7P5H - chains A and B of the 12 polymer chains in the assembly; structure by electron microscopy, 2.30 A resolution.

== Chain A ==
Protein: Fe-hydrogenase, subunit alpha
Source organism: Thermotoga maritima (strain ATCC 43589 / DSM 3109 / JCM 10099 / NBRC 100826 / MSB8)
Notes: EC 1.12.1.4
UniProt: G4FFG1 (G4FFG1_THEMA); residues 1-645 here = UniProt positions 1-645
Amino-acid sequence (645 residues; each row starts with the number of its first residue):
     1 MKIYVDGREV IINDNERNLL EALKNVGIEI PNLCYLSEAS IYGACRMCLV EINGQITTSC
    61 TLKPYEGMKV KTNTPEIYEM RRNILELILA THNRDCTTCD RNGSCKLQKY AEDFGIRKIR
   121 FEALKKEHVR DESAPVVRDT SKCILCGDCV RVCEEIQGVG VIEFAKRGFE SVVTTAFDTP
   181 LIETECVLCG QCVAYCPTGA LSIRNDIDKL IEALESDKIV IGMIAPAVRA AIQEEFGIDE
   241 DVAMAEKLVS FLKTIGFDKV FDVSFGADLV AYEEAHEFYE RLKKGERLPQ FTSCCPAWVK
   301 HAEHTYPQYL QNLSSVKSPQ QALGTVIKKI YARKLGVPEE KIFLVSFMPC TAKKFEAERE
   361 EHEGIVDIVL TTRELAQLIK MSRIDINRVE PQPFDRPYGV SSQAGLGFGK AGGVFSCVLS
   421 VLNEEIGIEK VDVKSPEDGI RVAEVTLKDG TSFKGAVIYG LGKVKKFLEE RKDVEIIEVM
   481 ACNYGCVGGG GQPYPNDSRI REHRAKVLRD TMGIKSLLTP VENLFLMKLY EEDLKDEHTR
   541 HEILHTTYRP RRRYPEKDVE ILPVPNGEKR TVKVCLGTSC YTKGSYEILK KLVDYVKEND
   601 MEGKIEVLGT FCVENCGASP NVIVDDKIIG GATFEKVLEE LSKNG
Unresolved in the structure: 555-645
Bound ions: 2Fe-2S cluster Fe: Cys34, Cys45, Cys48, Cys60; 4Fe-4S cluster Fe site 1: His92, Cys96, Cys99, Cys105; 4Fe-4S cluster Fe site 2: Cys143, Cys146, Cys149, Cys196; 4Fe-4S cluster Fe site 3: Cys153, Cys186, Cys189, Cys192; 4Fe-4S cluster Fe site 4: Cys295, Cys350, Cys482, Cys486
Small-molecule neighbours:
  - 2Fe-2S cluster (FES): Leu20, Asn32, Cys34, Tyr42, Gly43, Ala44, Cys45, Arg46, Cys48, Thr58, Cys60
  - 4Fe-4S cluster (SF4), molecule 1: His92, Asn93, Arg94, Asp95, Cys96, Cys99, Arg101, Asn102, Cys105, Leu107, Gln108, Lys142, Thr198, Gly199
  - 4Fe-4S cluster (SF4), molecule 2: Val136, Cys153, Gln157, Val159, Val161, Ile162, Cys186, Val187, Leu188, Cys189, Gly190, Gln191, Cys192
  - 4Fe-4S cluster (SF4), molecule 3: Cys143, Ile144, Leu145, Cys146, Gly147, Asp148, Cys149, Val173, Cys196, Pro197, Thr198, Ala200, Leu201
  - 4Fe-4S cluster (SF4), molecule 4: Cys189, Cys294, Cys295, Pro296, Ala297, Pro349, Cys350, Ala352, Lys353, Met480, Ala481, Cys482, Gly485, Cys486, Gly489

== Chain B ==
Protein: Fe-hydrogenase, subunit beta
Source organism: Thermotoga maritima (strain ATCC 43589 / DSM 3109 / JCM 10099 / NBRC 100826 / MSB8)
Notes: EC 1.12.1.4
UniProt: G4FFG0 (G4FFG0_THEMA); residue numbers follow UniProt; this construct covers 1-626
Amino-acid sequence (626 residues; numbered 1 to 626; the number before each row is that of its first residue):
     1 MFKNAKEFVQ YANKLKTLRE KKLNGVSIYV CVGTGCTAKG ALKVYSAFEE ELKKRNLLGQ
    61 VTLEKIDDDK VTLNRTGCCG RCSSGPLVKI MPYRFFYSNV APEDVPEIVD RTVLKGEPIE
   121 RLFLTDPLTG EKVPRIEDTT LFKNQDFYIM EAIGESECDS IEDYIARSGY ESLVKALTSM
   181 TPEEIIETVK ASGLRGRGGG GFPTGLKWEF TRKAQGDIKF VVCNGDEGDP GAFMNRTLLE
   241 RDPHLVLEGM IIAGYAVGAQ KGYAYIRAEY PFAVKMFKKA IEDARKLGLL GENILGTGFS
   301 FDLEVKEGAG AFVCGEETAL LASIEGKRGM PRPKPPFPAQ SGLWGKPTLI NNVETYANIP
   361 RILRDGVENY RKRGTENSPG TKMFSVAGPL KATGIIEVEF GTTLRDIIYN ICGGFVEGEE
   421 FKAVQIGGPS GACLSEDFID MPLDYDTLKK ADAMVGSGGI VVITKKTCMV EVARFFLDFT
   481 KRESCGKCVP CREGTMQAYN ILEKFTHGKA TYEDLKTLEH LSKTIKTASL CGLGKTAPNP
   541 ILSTLKLFRE EYIAHIEGEC PSGMCTAFKK YVINPDICKG CGLCARSCPQ NAITGERGKP
   601 YTIDQEKCVK CGLCASKCPF KAIELV
Unresolved in the structure: 58-69, 568-626
Bound ions: 2Fe-2S cluster Fe: Cys31, Cys36, Cys78, Cys82; Zn2+: Cys468, His555, Cys560, Cys565; 4Fe-4S cluster Fe: Cys485, Cys488, Cys491, Cys531
Small-molecule neighbours:
  - 2Fe-2S cluster (FES): Cys31, Gly33, Thr34, Cys36, Cys78, Cys79, Gly80, Arg81, Cys82, Leu87
  - FMN (flavin mononucleotide): Gly196, Arg197, Gly198, Gly200, Lys207, Asn224, Asp226, Glu227, Gly228, Phe312, Val313, Gly315, Glu316, Glu317, Ile350, Asn351, Asn352, Thr355, Gly532, Leu533
  - 4Fe-4S cluster (SF4): Val313, Pro331, Ser484, Cys485, Gly486, Lys487, Cys488, Cys491, Arg492, Ser529, Leu530, Cys531, Leu533, Gly534

== How chain A and chain B interact ==
Pairs across the interface (57):
  Gly43(A) - Lys487(B)
  Gly43(A) - Leu530(B)
  Ala44(A) - Lys487(B)
  Ala44(A) - Cys488(B)
  Ala44(A) - Val489(B)  hydrogen bond (backbone-backbone)
  Cys45(A) - Val489(B)
  Arg46(A) - Cys488(B)
  Arg46(A) - Pro490(B)
  Arg46(A) - Ala528(B)  hydrogen bond (side chain-backbone)
  Arg46(A) - Ser529(B)
  Arg46(A) - Leu530(B)
  Ile56(A) - Thr527(B)
  Thr61(A) - Pro333(B)
  Glu79(A) - His520(B)  salt bridge
  Glu79(A) - Lys523(B)  salt bridge
  Met80(A) - Lys523(B)
  Met80(A) - Thr524(B)
  Met80(A) - Thr527(B)
  Asn83(A) - His520(B)
  Asn83(A) - Thr524(B)  hydrogen bond
  Ile84(A) - Val489(B)  hydrophobic
  Ile84(A) - Ala528(B)  hydrophobic
  Leu87(A) - Glu493(B)
  Leu87(A) - Gly494(B)
  Leu87(A) - Gln497(B)
  Ile88(A) - Val489(B)  hydrophobic
  Thr91(A) - Glu493(B)  hydrogen bond
  Arg120(A) - Thr517(B)
  Phe121(A) - Gln497(B)
  Phe121(A) - Thr517(B)
  Phe121(A) - Leu521(B)  hydrophobic
  Glu122(A) - Gln497(B)  hydrogen bond (backbone-side chain)
  Glu122(A) - Asn500(B)  hydrogen bond
  Leu124(A) - Met496(B)  hydrophobic
  Leu124(A) - Gln497(B)
  Leu124(A) - Asn500(B)
  Lys126(A) - Glu493(B)  salt bridge
  Ile144(A) - Arg492(B)
  Leu145(A) - Arg492(B)
  Phe164(A) - Arg328(B)  hydrogen bond (backbone-side chain)
  Ala165(A) - Arg328(B)
  Lys166(A) - Arg328(B)  hydrogen bond (backbone-side chain)
  Arg167(A) - Gly310(B)  hydrogen bond (side chain-backbone)
  Arg167(A) - Ala311(B)
  Arg167(A) - Arg482(B)  hydrogen bond (side chain-backbone)
  Arg167(A) - Glu483(B)  salt bridge
  Arg167(A) - Ser484(B)
  Arg167(A) - Cys485(B)
  Gly168(A) - Ser484(B)  hydrogen bond (backbone-backbone)
  Gly168(A) - Cys485(B)
  Gly168(A) - Gly486(B)
  Gly168(A) - Arg492(B)
  Phe169(A) - Arg492(B)
  Phe169(A) - Glu493(B)
  Phe169(A) - Met496(B)  hydrophobic
  Ser171(A) - Cys485(B)
  Ser171(A) - Gly486(B)
Other interface residues (no listed pair), chain A (29 interface residues in all): Leu49, Ala90
Other interface residues (no listed pair), chain B (30 interface residues in all): Lys481, Lys504

== Summary ==
Chain A and chain B form an interface of 29 and 30 residues respectively, with 11 hydrogen bonds and 4 salt
bridges. Among the polar pairs are Glu79(A)-His520(B), Glu79(A)-Lys523(B) and Lys126(A)-Glu493(B). Chain A
binds 4 copies of 4Fe-4S cluster and 2Fe-2S cluster.
Here chain A is Fe-hydrogenase, subunit alpha and chain B is Fe-hydrogenase, subunit beta, both from
Thermotoga maritima (strain ATCC 43589 / DSM 3109 / JCM 10099 / NBRC 100826 / MSB8). Entry 7P5H (TmHydABC- D2
map) was determined by electron microscopy together with 7P8N, 7P91 and 7P92 from the same study.
